Entry 8JSN (electron microscopy, 3.40 A resolution); this record covers chains B and D of the 6 polymer chains in the assembly.

Chain B (and D):
Molecule: Polymerase cofactor VP35
From: Ebola virus
Notes: chain D of this document is another copy of the same molecule, construct and numbering; everything in this record applies to it too
Reference sequence: A0A1C4HDK9 (A0A1C4HDK9_9MONO); numbering as in UniProt (aligned over 1-340)
Sequence (340 residues; each row starts with the number of its first residue):
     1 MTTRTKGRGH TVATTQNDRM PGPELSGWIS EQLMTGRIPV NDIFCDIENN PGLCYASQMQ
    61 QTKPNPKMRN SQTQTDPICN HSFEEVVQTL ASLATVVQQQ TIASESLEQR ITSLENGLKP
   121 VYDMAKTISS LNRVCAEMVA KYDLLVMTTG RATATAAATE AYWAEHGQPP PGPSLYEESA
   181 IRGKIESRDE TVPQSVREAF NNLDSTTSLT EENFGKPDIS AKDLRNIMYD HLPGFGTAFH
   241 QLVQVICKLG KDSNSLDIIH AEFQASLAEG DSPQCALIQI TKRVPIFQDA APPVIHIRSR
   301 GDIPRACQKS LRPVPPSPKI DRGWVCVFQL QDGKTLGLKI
Unresolved in the structure: 1-80 (chain D: 1-81, 150-340)

Interface between chain B and chain D:
Contacting residue pairs (16; chain B residue first):
  Tyr142(B) with Met138(D), hydrophobic; Tyr142(D)
  Thr155(B) with Leu144(D); Leu145(D)
  Ala156(B) with Leu144(D); Leu145(D); Val146(D); Met147(D), hydrophobic
  Leu175(B) with Leu145(D); Met147(D), hydrogen bond (backbone-backbone)
  Tyr176(B) with Met147(D), hydrophobic
  Glu177(B) with Val146(D); Thr148(D), hydrogen bond
  Ala180(B) with Met147(D), hydrophobic; Thr148(D)
  Lys184(B) with Met147(D)
Other interface residues (no listed pair), chain B (11 interface residues in all): Leu131, Thr153, Ile181
Other interface residues (no listed pair), chain D (9 interface residues in all): Leu131, Thr149

Overview:
11 residues of chain B and 9 residues of chain D are in contact; the contacts include 2 hydrogen bonds. Among
the polar pairs are Glu177(B)-Thr148(D) and Leu175(B)-Met147(D).
Chain B and chain D are both Polymerase cofactor VP35 (Ebola virus); the structure, The structure of EBOV
L-VP35-RNA complex (conformation 2), was determined by electron microscopy together with 8JSL and 8JSM from
the same study.
